Entry 4QRP (X-ray diffraction, 2.90 A resolution); this record covers chains C and E of the 5 polymer chains in the assembly.

[Chain C]
Name: NS3-4A protein
UniProtKB: X2G898 (X2G898_9HEPC); residues 1-9 here correspond to UniProt positions 369-377 (UniProt number = residue number + 368)
Chain sequence (9 residues; numbered 1 to 9; the number before each row is that of its first residue):
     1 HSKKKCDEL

[Chain E]
Name: DD31 TCR beta chain
Organism: Homo sapiens
Chain sequence (245 residues; row label = number of the first residue in the row; note: 12 numbers in that range are skipped by the numbering (no residue carries them; nothing is unmodelled there)):
     1 EAGVAQSPRYKIIEKRQSVAFWCNPISGHAT
    39 LYWYQQILGQGPKLLIQFQNNGV
    66 VDDSQLPKDRFSAERL
    83 KGVDSTLKIQPAKLEDSAVYLCASSLRGRGDQPQHFGDGTRLSILEDLKN
   133 VFPPEVAVFEPSEAEISHTQKATLVCLATGFYPDHVELSWWVNGKEVHSG
   183 VCTDPQPLKEQPALNDSRYALSSRLRVSATFWQNPRNHFRCQVQFYGLSE
   233 NDEWTQDRAKPVTQIVSAEAWGRAD
Disordered / not traced: 1-2
Disulfides: Cys-23/Cys-104, Cys-158/Cys-223

[Interface between chain C and chain E]
Pairs across the interface (7; chain C residue first):
  Lys-4(C) / Arg-111(E)
  Cys-6(C) / Arg-109(E)
  Cys-6(C) / Gly-110(E)
  Cys-6(C) / Arg-111(E)
  Asp-7(C) / Arg-109(E)
  Asp-7(C) / Arg-111(E)  salt bridge
  Glu-8(C) / Arg-109(E)  salt bridge
Interface residues without a listed pair, chain E (4 interface residues in all): Gly-112
The authors on this interface:
  - interface residues, chain E: Gly-110(E), Gly-112(E)

[In short]
Chain C and chain E each contribute 4 residues to their interface, with 2 salt bridges. Among the polar pairs
are Asp-7(C)/Arg-111(E) and Glu-8(C)/Arg-109(E). From the paper: interface residues Gly-110(E) and Gly-112(E).
Chain C is NS3-4A protein and chain E is DD31 TCR beta chain (Homo sapiens); the structure, Crystal Structure
of HLA B*0801 in complex with HSKKKCDEL and DD31 TCR, was determined by X-ray diffraction together with 4QRQ
from the same study.
